Entry 6TQN (electron microscopy, 3.80 A resolution); this record covers chains G and L of the 14 polymer chains in the assembly.

[Chain G]
Protein: Transcription termination/antitermination protein NusG
From: Escherichia coli
UniProt: V0ZS55 (V0ZS55_ECOLX); residues 1-181 here = UniProt positions 1-181
Chain sequence (184 residues; numbered -2 to 181; the number before each row is that of its first residue; numbers below 1 keep their minus sign (Leu-2 is residue -2)):
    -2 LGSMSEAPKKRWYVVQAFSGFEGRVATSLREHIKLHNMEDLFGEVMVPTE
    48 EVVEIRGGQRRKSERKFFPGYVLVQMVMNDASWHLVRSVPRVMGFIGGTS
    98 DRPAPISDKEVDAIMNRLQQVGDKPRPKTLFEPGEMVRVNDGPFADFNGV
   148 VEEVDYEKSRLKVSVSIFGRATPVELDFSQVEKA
Unresolved in the structure: -2 to 3
Sequence notes: expression tag (-2 to 0)

[Chain L]
Molecule: tDNA
Sequence (35 nucleotides; each row starts with the number of its first residue; numbers below 1 keep their minus sign (DG-14 is residue -14)):
   -14 GTTATCCGCTCACAATGCCACACGCGCTGCTCGGC
Unresolved in the structure: 20

[Interface between chain G and chain L]
Residue-residue contacts (7; chain G residue first):
  Gly17(G) - DC15(L)  sugar contact
  Arg21(G) - DG14(L)  hydrogen bond to the phosphate
  Arg21(G) - DC15(L)  salt bridge to the phosphate
  Gly55(G) - DG18(L)  phosphate contact
  Gln56(G) - DG18(L)  hydrogen bond to the phosphate
  Arg57(G) - DG18(L)  hydrogen bond to the base
  Arg57(G) - DG19(L)  hydrogen bond to the base
Other interface residues (no listed pair), chain G (6 interface residues in all): Arg62
Other interface residues (no listed pair), chain L (5 interface residues in all): DC17

[Overview]
Chain G and chain L form an interface of 6 and 5 residues respectively; the contacts include 4 hydrogen bonds
and 1 salt bridge. Among the polar pairs are Arg57(G)-DG18(L), Arg57(G)-DG19(L) and Arg21(G)-DG14(L).
Chain G is Transcription termination/antitermination protein NusG (Escherichia coli) and chain L is tDNA; the
structure, rrn anti-termination complex without S4, was determined by electron microscopy, deposited together
with 6TQO.
